8Y69 - chains D and I of the 8 polymer chains in the assembly; structure by electron microscopy, 3.38 A resolution.

== Chain D ==
Name: Leucine-rich repeat-containing G-protein coupled receptor 4
From: Homo sapiens
UniProtKB: Q9BXB1 (LGR4_HUMAN); numbering as in UniProt (aligned over 33-820)
Sequence (788 residues; numbered 33 to 820; the number before each row is that of its first residue):
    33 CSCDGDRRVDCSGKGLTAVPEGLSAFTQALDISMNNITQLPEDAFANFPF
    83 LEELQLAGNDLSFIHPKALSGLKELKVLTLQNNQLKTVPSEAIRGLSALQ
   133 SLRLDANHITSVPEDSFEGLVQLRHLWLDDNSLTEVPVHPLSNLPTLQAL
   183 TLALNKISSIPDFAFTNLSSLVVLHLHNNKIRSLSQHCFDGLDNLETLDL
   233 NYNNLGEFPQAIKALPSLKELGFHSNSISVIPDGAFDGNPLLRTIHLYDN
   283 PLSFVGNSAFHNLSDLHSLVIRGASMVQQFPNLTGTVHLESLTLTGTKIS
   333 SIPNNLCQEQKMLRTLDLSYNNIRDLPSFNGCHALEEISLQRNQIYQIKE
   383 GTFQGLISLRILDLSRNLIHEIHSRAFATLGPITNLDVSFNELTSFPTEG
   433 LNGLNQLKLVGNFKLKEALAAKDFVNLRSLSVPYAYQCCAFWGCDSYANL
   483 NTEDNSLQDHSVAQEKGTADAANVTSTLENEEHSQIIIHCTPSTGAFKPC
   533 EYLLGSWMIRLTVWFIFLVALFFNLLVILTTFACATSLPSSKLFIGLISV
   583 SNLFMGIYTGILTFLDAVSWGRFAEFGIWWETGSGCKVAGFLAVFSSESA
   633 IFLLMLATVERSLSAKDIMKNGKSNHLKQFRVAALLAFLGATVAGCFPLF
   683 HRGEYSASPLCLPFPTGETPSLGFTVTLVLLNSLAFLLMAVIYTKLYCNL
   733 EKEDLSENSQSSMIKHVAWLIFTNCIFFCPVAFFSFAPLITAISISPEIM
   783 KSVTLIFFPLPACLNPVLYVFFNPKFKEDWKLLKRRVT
Unresolved in the structure: 477-517, 650-656, 734-738
Differences from the reference sequence: conflict Ala78 (Lys in Q9BXB1), Cys566 (Ser in Q9BXB1), Ala567 (Cys in Q9BXB1)
Cystine bridges: Cys33-Cys43, Cys339-Cys364, Cys618-Cys693
From the paper describing this entry:
  - binding site for cholesterol: Phe804
  - mutagenesis - W751A, F804A: decreased signaling in response to RSPO1
  - mutagenesis - Q742K: decreased signaling

== Chain I ==
Name: MB52
From: Camelus bactrianus
Sequence (560 residues; numbered 1 to 560; the number before each row is that of its first residue):
     1 MKKIWLALAGLVLAFSASAQVQLVESGGGLVQTKTTTSVIDTTNDAQNLL
    51 TQAQTIVNTLKDYCPILIAKSSSSNGGTNNANTPSWQTAGGGKNSCATFG
   101 AEFSAASDMINNAQKIVQETQQLSANQPKNITQPHNLNLNSPSSLTALAQ
   151 KMLKNAQSQAEILKLANQVESDFNKLSSGHLKDYIGKCDASAISSANMTM
   201 QNQKNNWGNGCAGVEETQSLLKTSAADFNNQTPQINQAQNLANTLIQELG
   251 NNPFRASGGGSGGGGSGKLSDTYEQLSRLLTNDNGTNSKTSAQAINQAVN
   301 NLNERAKTLAGGTTNSPAYQATLLALRSVLGLWNSMGYAVICGGYTKSPG
   351 ENNQKDFHYTDENGNGTTINCGGSTNSNGTHSYNGTNTLKADKNVSLSIE
   401 QYEKIHEAYQILSKALKQAGLAPLNSKGEKLEAHVTTSKYGSLRLSCAAS
   451 GYTYSPYCMGWFRQAPGKAREGVATVDLDGSTIYADSVKGRFTISQDNAK
   501 NTLYLQMNSLKPEDTAMYYCASRTRAGVTCGLNWAIFSYWGQGTQVTVSS
   551 HHHHHHEPEA
Unresolved in the structure: 1-20, 27-441, 550-560

== Chain D / chain I interface ==
Contacting residue pairs - 28 pairs, chain D then chain I:
  Gln71(D) - Gln464(I)  hydrogen bond
  Ser94(D) - Lys468(I)
  Ser94(D) - Ala469(I)
  Ser94(D) - Trp534(I)
  Phe95(D) - Arg470(I)
  Phe95(D) - Trp540(I)  hydrophobic
  Ile96(D) - Trp534(I)  hydrophobic
  Pro98(D) - Phe537(I)
  Pro98(D) - Ser538(I)
  Pro98(D) - Trp540(I)
  Thr119(D) - Asn533(I)  hydrogen bond
  Val120(D) - Ala535(I)
  Ser122(D) - Ala535(I)  hydrogen bond (side chain-backbone)
  Ser122(D) - Ile536(I)
  Glu123(D) - Arg523(I)  salt bridge
  Glu123(D) - Arg525(I)  salt bridge
  Glu123(D) - Ala535(I)  hydrogen bond (backbone-backbone)
  Glu123(D) - Ile536(I)
  Glu123(D) - Phe537(I)
  Glu123(D) - Ser538(I)  hydrogen bond
  Arg126(D) - Arg525(I)
  Pro145(D) - Ile536(I)  hydrophobic
  Glu146(D) - Val528(I)
  Glu146(D) - Thr529(I)
  Asp147(D) - Arg523(I)  salt bridge
  Asp147(D) - Arg525(I)  salt bridge
  Asp147(D) - Val528(I)
  Glu150(D) - Arg525(I)  salt bridge
Interface residues without a listed pair, chain D (18 interface residues in all): His97, Leu117, Pro121, Ser143

== Overview ==
18 residues of chain D and 15 residues of chain I are in contact, with 5 hydrogen bonds and 5 salt bridges.
Among the polar pairs are Glu123(D)-Arg523(I), Glu123(D)-Arg525(I) and Asp147(D)-Arg523(I). From the paper: a
binding site for cholesterol at Phe804(D); W751A and F804A of chain D reduce signaling in response to RSPO1.
Here chain D is Leucine-rich repeat-containing G-protein coupled receptor 4 (Homo sapiens) and chain I is MB52
(Camelus bactrianus). Entry 8Y69 (LGR4-RSPO2-ZNRF3 (2:2:2)) was determined by electron microscopy (same
publication as 8XFP, 8XFS and 8XFT).
